Entry 5L5W (X-ray diffraction, 2.80 A resolution); this record covers chains M and b of the 28 polymer chains in the assembly.

Chain M:
Name: Proteasome subunit beta type-7
Organism: Saccharomyces cerevisiae (strain ATCC 204508 / S288c)
Notes: EC 3.4.25.1
Reference sequence: P30657 (PSB7_YEAST); residues -12 to 233 here correspond to UniProt positions 21-266 (UniProt number = residue number + 33)
Chain sequence (246 residues; numbered -12 to 233; the number before each row is that of its first residue; numbers below 1 keep their minus sign (Thr-12 is residue -12)):
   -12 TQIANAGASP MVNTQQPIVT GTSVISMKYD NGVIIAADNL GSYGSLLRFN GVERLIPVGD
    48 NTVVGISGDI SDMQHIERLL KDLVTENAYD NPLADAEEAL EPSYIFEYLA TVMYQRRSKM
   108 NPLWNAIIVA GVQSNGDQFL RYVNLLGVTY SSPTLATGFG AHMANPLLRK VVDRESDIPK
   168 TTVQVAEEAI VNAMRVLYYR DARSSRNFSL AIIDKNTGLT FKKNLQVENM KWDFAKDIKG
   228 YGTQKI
Unresolved in the structure: -12 to 0
Ion coordination: Mg2+ near Ser10 (its only coordinating residue here)

Chain b:
Name: Proteasome subunit beta type-1
Organism: Saccharomyces cerevisiae (strain ATCC 204508 / S288c)
Notes: EC 3.4.25.1
Reference sequence: P38624 (PSB1_YEAST); residues 1-196 here correspond to UniProt positions 20-215 (UniProt number = residue number + 19)
Chain sequence (196 residues; numbered 1 to 196; the number before each row is that of its first residue):
     1 TSIMAVTFKD GVILGADSRT TTGAYIANRV TDKLTRVHDK IWCCRSGSAA DTQAIADIVQ
    61 YHLELYTSQY GTPSTETAAS VFKELCYENK DNLTAGIIVA GYDDKNKGEV YTIPLGGSVH
   121 KLPYAIAGSG STFIYGYCDK NFRENMSKEE TVDFIKHSLS QAIKWDGSSG GVIRMVVLTA
   181 AGVERLIFYP DEYEQL
UniProt features mapped onto this chain:
  - active site: Thr1 (Nucleophile)

Chain M / chain b interface:
Residue-residue contacts (60):
  Ser32(M) - Trp165(b)
  Ser32(M) - Asp166(b)
  Ser32(M) - Gly167(b)  hydrogen bond (backbone-backbone)
  Leu33(M) - Phe133(b)  hydrophobic
  Leu33(M) - Trp165(b)
  Leu34(M) - Lys164(b)
  Leu34(M) - Trp165(b)  hydrogen bond (backbone-backbone)
  Leu34(M) - Gly167(b)
  Arg35(M) - Trp165(b)
  Phe146(M) - Ala24(b)  hydrophobic
  Phe146(M) - Tyr25(b)
  Tyr185(M) - Glu194(b)  hydrogen bond
  Tyr186(M) - Ile26(b)
  Tyr186(M) - Arg29(b)
  Arg187(M) - Ala24(b)
  Arg187(M) - Tyr25(b)
  Arg187(M) - Ile26(b)  hydrogen bond (backbone-backbone)
  Arg187(M) - Ala27(b)  hydrogen bond (side chain-backbone)
  Arg187(M) - Arg29(b)
  Asp188(M) - Ala24(b)
  Asp188(M) - Ile26(b)
  Ala189(M) - Arg19(b)
  Ala189(M) - Thr21(b)
  Ala189(M) - Ala24(b)  hydrogen bond (backbone-backbone)
  Ala189(M) - Ile26(b)
  Ala189(M) - Gly167(b)
  Arg193(M) - Asp191(b)  salt bridge
  Arg193(M) - Glu194(b)  salt bridge
  Lys218(M) - Arg29(b)  hydrogen bond (backbone-side chain)
  Trp219(M) - Arg29(b)
  Trp219(M) - Gly171(b)
  Trp219(M) - Val172(b)  hydrophobic
  Trp219(M) - Tyr189(b)
  Trp219(M) - Pro190(b)
  Asp220(M) - Tyr189(b)
  Phe221(M) - Arg29(b)
  Phe221(M) - Val30(b)  hydrophobic
  Ala222(M) - Val30(b)  hydrophobic
  Ala222(M) - Arg174(b)  hydrogen bond (backbone-side chain)
  Ala222(M) - Ile187(b)
  Lys223(M) - Ile187(b)
  Lys223(M) - Tyr189(b)
  Ile225(M) - Val30(b)  hydrophobic
  Ile225(M) - Arg174(b)
  Lys226(M) - Asp32(b)
  Gly227(M) - Asp32(b)  hydrogen bond (backbone-side chain)
  Tyr228(M) - Thr35(b)
  Tyr228(M) - Arg45(b)
  Tyr228(M) - Gln53(b)  hydrogen bond (side chain-backbone)
  Tyr228(M) - Ala56(b)
  Tyr228(M) - Asp57(b)  hydrogen bond
  Gln231(M) - Asp32(b)
  Gln231(M) - Leu34(b)
  Gln231(M) - Thr35(b)
  Gln231(M) - Arg36(b)  hydrogen bond (side chain-backbone)
  Gln231(M) - Trp42(b)
  Gln231(M) - Arg185(b)
  Ile233(M) - Arg36(b)
  Ile233(M) - Trp42(b)
  Ile233(M) - Arg185(b)  hydrogen bond (backbone-side chain)
Other interface residues (no listed pair), chain M (27 interface residues in all): Asn37, Met150, Arg190, Met217
Other interface residues (no listed pair), chain b (34 interface residues in all): Asn28, Ile163, Ser168

Overview:
27 residues of chain M face 34 of chain b across their interface; the contacts include 13 hydrogen bonds and 2
salt bridges. Polar contacts include Arg193(M)-Asp191(b), Arg193(M)-Glu194(b) and Tyr185(M)-Glu194(b). Curated
annotation (UniProt) lists active-site residue Thr1(b) on chain b.
Chain M is Proteasome subunit beta type-7 and chain b is Proteasome subunit beta type-1, both from
Saccharomyces cerevisiae (strain ATCC 204508 / S288c); the structure, Yeast 20S proteasome with human beta5c
(1-138) and human beta6 (97-111; 118-133), was determined by X-ray diffraction, deposited together with 5L52,
5L54, 5L55, 5L5A, 5L5B, 5L5D and 30 further entries.
